6UG1 - chains A and X of the 4 polymer chains in the assembly; structure by X-ray diffraction, 2.83 A resolution.

Chain A:
Name: DNA repair protein RAD4
Organism: Saccharomyces cerevisiae (strain ATCC 204508 / S288c)
UniProtKB: P14736 (RAD4_YEAST); residues 129-632 here = UniProt positions 129-632
Amino-acid sequence (504 residues; each row starts with the number of its first residue):
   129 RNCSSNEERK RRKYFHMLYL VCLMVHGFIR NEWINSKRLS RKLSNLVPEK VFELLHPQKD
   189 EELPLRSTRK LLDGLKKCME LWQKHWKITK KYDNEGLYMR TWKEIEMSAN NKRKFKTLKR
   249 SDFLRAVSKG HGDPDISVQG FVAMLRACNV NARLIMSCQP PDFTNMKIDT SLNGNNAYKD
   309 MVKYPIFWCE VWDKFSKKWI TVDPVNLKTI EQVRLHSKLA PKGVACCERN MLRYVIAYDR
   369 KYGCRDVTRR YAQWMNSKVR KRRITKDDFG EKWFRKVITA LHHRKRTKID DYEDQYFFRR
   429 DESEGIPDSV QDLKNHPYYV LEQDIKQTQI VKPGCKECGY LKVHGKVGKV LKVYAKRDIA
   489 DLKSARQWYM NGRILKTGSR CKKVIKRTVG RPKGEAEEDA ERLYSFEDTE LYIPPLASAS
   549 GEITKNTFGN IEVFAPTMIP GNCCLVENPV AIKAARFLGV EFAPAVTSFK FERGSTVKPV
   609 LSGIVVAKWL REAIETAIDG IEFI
Not modelled in the structure: 302-304, 505, 514-527, 545-546, 599-605
Construct notes: conflict C131 (Val in P14736), S132 (Cys in P14736), E223 (Val in P14736), R427 (Gln in P14736), D527 (Glu in P14736), A528 (Asp in P14736)
Swiss-Prot annotation at these positions:
  - DNA-binding region: D250 to F269

Chain X:
Name: UV excision repair protein RAD23
Organism: Saccharomyces cerevisiae (strain ATCC 204508 / S288c)
UniProtKB: P32628 (RAD23_YEAST); residues 256-311 here = UniProt positions 256-311
Amino-acid sequence (57 residues; row label = number of the first residue in the row):
   255 AGLTVEDLLS LRQVVSGNPE ALAPLLENIS ARYPQLREHI MANPEVFVSM LLEAVGD
Construct notes: expression tag (255)

Interface between chain A and chain X:
Residue-residue contacts (41):
  R139(A) - R291(X)
  Y142(A) - L290(X)
  Y142(A) - R291(X)
  Y142(A) - I294(X)  hydrophobic
  Y142(A) - M295(X)  hydrophobic
  M145(A) - M295(X)  hydrophobic
  L146(A) - L280(X)  hydrophobic
  V149(A) - V302(X)  hydrophobic
  C150(A) - V269(X)  hydrophobic
  C150(A) - L276(X)  hydrophobic
  C150(A) - L280(X)  hydrophobic
  V153(A) - V269(X)  hydrophobic
  H154(A) - V269(X)  hydrogen bond (side chain-backbone)
  H154(A) - S270(X)  hydrogen bond (side chain-backbone)
  H154(A) - P273(X)
  F156(A) - L306(X)  hydrophobic
  I157(A) - S270(X)
  R158(A) - S270(X)  hydrogen bond (side chain-backbone)
  W161(A) - S270(X)
  R228(A) - E274(X)  hydrogen bond (side chain-backbone)
  S236(A) - A277(X)
  S236(A) - P278(X)
  A237(A) - P278(X)
  A237(A) - E281(X)
  F243(A) - V268(X)  hydrophobic
  K244(A) - N272(X)  hydrogen bond (backbone-side chain)
  T245(A) - N272(X)
  L246(A) - G271(X)
  L246(A) - N272(X)  hydrogen bond (backbone-side chain)
  K247(A) - Q267(X)  hydrogen bond
  F397(A) - M295(X)
  W401(A) - I294(X)  hydrogen bond (side chain-backbone)
  W401(A) - M295(X)
  W401(A) - P298(X)
  K404(A) - A296(X)  hydrogen bond (side chain-backbone)
  K404(A) - P298(X)
  K404(A) - E299(X)
  V405(A) - P298(X)  hydrophobic
  A408(A) - V302(X)  hydrophobic
  L409(A) - V302(X)  hydrophobic
  H411(A) - L306(X)
Interface residues without a listed pair, chain A (34 interface residues in all): K138, F143, Y147, E160, G224, L225, I233
Interface residues without a listed pair, chain X (26 interface residues in all): R266, A275, F301, L305

Overview:
34 residues of chain A and 26 residues of chain X are in contact, with 9 hydrogen bonds. Polar pairs include
H154(A)-V269(X), H154(A)-S270(X) and R158(A)-S270(X).
Here chain A is DNA repair protein RAD4 and chain X is UV excision repair protein RAD23, both from
Saccharomyces cerevisiae (strain ATCC 204508 / S288c). Entry 6UG1 (Sequence impact in DNA duplex opening by
the Rad4/XPC nucleotide excision repair complex) was determined by X-ray diffraction.
